PDB entry 8ELO | X-ray diffraction, 2.72 A resolution | chains A and B of the 4 polymer chains in the assembly

Chain A:
Protein: Spike protein S1
Organism: Severe acute respiratory syndrome coronavirus 2
Notes: fragment: Receptor binding domain
Reference sequence: P0DTC2 (SPIKE_SARS2); residue numbers follow UniProt; this construct covers 333-530
Chain sequence (205 residues; numbered 333 to 537; the number before each row is that of its first residue):
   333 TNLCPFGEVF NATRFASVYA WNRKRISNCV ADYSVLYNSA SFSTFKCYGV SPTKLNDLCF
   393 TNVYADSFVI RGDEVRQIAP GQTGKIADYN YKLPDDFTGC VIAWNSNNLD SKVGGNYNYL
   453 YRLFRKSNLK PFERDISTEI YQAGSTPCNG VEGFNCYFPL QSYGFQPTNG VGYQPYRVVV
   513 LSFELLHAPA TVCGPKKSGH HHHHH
Disordered / not traced: 333, 526-537
Sequence notes: expression tag (531-537)
UniProt features mapped onto this chain:
  - region: Arg-403 to Asp-405 (Integrin-binding motif), Asn-448 to Phe-456 (Immunodominant HLA epitope recognized by the CD8+)
  - glycosylation: Asn-343 (N-linked (GlcNAc...) (complex) asparagine)
  - natural variant: Gly-339 (G339D: In strain: Omicron/BA.1, Omicron/BA.2 and 4 more; G339H: In strain: Omicron/BA.2.75, Omicron/XBB.1.5 and 1 more), Arg-346 (R346K: In strain: Mu/B.1.621; R346T: In strain: Omicron/BQ.1.1, Omicron/XBB.1.5 and 1 more), Leu-368 (L368I: In strain: Omicron/XBB.1.5, Omicron/EG.5.1), Ser-371 (S371F: In strain: Omicron/BA.2, Omicron/BA.2.12.1 and 6 more; S371L: In strain: Omicron/BA.1), Ser-373 (S373P: In strain: Omicron/BA.1, Omicron/BA.2 and 7 more), Ser-375 (S375F: In strain: Omicron/BA.1, Omicron/BA.2 and 7 more), Thr-376 (T376A: In strain: Omicron/BA.2, Omicron/BA.2.12.1 and 5 more), Asp-405 (D405N: In strain: Omicron/BA.2, Omicron/BA.2.12.1 and 6 more), Arg-408 (R408S: In strain: Omicron/BA.2, Omicron/BA.2.12.1 and 6 more), Lys-417 (K417N: In strain: Beta/B.1.351, Omicron/BA.1 and 8 more; K417T: In strain: Gamma/P.1), Asn-440 (N440K: In strain: Omicron/BA.1, Omicron/BA.2 and 7 more), Lys-444 (K444T: In strain: Omicron/BQ.1.1), 16 further natural variant entries in UniProt
  - mutagenesis: Asn-343 (N343Q: Reduced viral infectivity), Leu-452 (L452R: Increased resistance to neutralizing antibodies. Decreases HLA binding to NF9 epitope. Increased binding affinity to human ACE2), Tyr-453 (Y453F: Decreased HLA binding to NF9 epitope. Increased binding affinity to human ACE2), Ala-475 (A475V: Increased resistance to neutralizing antibodies), Val-483 (V483A: Increased resistance to neutralizing antibodies), Glu-484 (E484D: Increased replication in human TMEM106B overexpressing cells), Phe-490 (F490L: Increased resistance to neutralizing antibodies and human covalescent sera neutralization), Gln-493 (Q493N: Reduced host ACE2-binding affinity in vitro; Q493Y: Reduced host ACE2-binding affinity in vitro), Asn-501 (N501T: Reduced host ACE2-binding affinity in vitro; N501Y: Increased binding affinity to human ACE2), His-519 (H519P: Increased resistance to human covalescent sera neutralization)
Disulfide bonds: Cys-336/Cys-361, Cys-379/Cys-432, Cys-391/Cys-525, Cys-480/Cys-488
Covalent attachments: N-acetylglucosamine (NAG) linked to Asn-343

Chain B:
Protein: Nanobody Nb-C4-225
Organism: synthetic construct
Notes: antibody fragment or engineered binder
Chain sequence (140 residues; numbered 1 to 126 plus 14 insertion-coded residues; the number before each row is that of its first residue; a row labelled like 82A-82C holds insertion residues (82A, then the next letters in order)):
     1 EVQLQESGGG LVQPGGSLRL SCAASGFTFS SYAMGWYRQA PGKEREWVCA IS
   52A G
    53 SGGSTYYADS VKGRFTCSRD NSKNTLYLQM
82A-82C NSL
    83 KPEDTAVYYC ARGSFYYT
100A-100J YGGSVGFDAF
   101 DYWGQGTQVT VSSGSGHHHH HHHHHH
Disordered / not traced: 113-126
Disulfide bonds: Cys-22/Cys-92, Cys-49/Cys-69

How chain A and chain B interact:
Residue-residue contacts - 22 pairs, chain A then chain B:
  Ser-375(A) / Tyr-100A(B)
  Phe-377(A) / Tyr-99(B)
  Phe-377(A) / Thr-100(B)
  Phe-377(A) / Tyr-100A(B)  hydrophobic
  Lys-378(A) / Tyr-98(B)
  Lys-378(A) / Tyr-99(B)
  Lys-378(A) / Asp-100H(B)  salt bridge
  Cys-379(A) / Tyr-98(B)
  Cys-379(A) / Tyr-99(B)  hydrogen bond (backbone-backbone)
  Tyr-380(A) / Ser-96(B)
  Tyr-380(A) / Phe-97(B)
  Tyr-380(A) / Tyr-98(B)  hydrophobic
  Val-382(A) / Tyr-99(B)
  Ser-383(A) / Tyr-99(B)
  Ser-383(A) / Gly-100C(B)
  Pro-384(A) / Tyr-99(B)
  Pro-384(A) / Thr-100(B)
  Thr-385(A) / Gly-100B(B)
  Thr-385(A) / Gly-100C(B)
  Pro-412(A) / Phe-100J(B)
  Gly-413(A) / Phe-100J(B)
  Asp-427(A) / Tyr-32(B)  hydrogen bond
Other interface residues (no listed pair), chain A (14 interface residues in all): Tyr-369, Phe-374

Overview:
14 residues of chain A face 11 of chain B across their interface, with 2 hydrogen bonds and 1 salt bridge.
Among the polar pairs are Lys-378(A)/Asp-100H(B), Asp-427(A)/Tyr-32(B) and Cys-379(A)/Tyr-99(B).
N-acetylglucosamine is covalently linked to Asn-343(A).
Here chain A is Spike protein S1 (Severe acute respiratory syndrome coronavirus 2) and chain B is Nanobody
Nb-C4-225 (synthetic construct). Entry 8ELO (Crystal structure of SARS-CoV-2 spike protein receptor-binding
domain in complex with antibody CC12.1 Fab and nanobody ...) was determined by X-ray diffraction (same
publication as 8ELP, 8ELQ and 8DT8).
